PDB entry 8B5R | electron microscopy, 6.10 A resolution (low resolution: residue-level contacts below are approximate; hydrogen-bond / salt-bridge calls are withheld) | chains A and I of the 11 polymer chains in the assembly

Chain A:
Name: Transitional endoplasmic reticulum ATPase
Source organism: Homo sapiens
Notes: EC 3.6.4.6
Reference sequence: P55072 (TERA_HUMAN); numbering as in UniProt (aligned over 2-806)
Sequence (812 residues; each row starts with the number of its first residue; numbers below 1 keep their minus sign (Met-5 is residue -5)):
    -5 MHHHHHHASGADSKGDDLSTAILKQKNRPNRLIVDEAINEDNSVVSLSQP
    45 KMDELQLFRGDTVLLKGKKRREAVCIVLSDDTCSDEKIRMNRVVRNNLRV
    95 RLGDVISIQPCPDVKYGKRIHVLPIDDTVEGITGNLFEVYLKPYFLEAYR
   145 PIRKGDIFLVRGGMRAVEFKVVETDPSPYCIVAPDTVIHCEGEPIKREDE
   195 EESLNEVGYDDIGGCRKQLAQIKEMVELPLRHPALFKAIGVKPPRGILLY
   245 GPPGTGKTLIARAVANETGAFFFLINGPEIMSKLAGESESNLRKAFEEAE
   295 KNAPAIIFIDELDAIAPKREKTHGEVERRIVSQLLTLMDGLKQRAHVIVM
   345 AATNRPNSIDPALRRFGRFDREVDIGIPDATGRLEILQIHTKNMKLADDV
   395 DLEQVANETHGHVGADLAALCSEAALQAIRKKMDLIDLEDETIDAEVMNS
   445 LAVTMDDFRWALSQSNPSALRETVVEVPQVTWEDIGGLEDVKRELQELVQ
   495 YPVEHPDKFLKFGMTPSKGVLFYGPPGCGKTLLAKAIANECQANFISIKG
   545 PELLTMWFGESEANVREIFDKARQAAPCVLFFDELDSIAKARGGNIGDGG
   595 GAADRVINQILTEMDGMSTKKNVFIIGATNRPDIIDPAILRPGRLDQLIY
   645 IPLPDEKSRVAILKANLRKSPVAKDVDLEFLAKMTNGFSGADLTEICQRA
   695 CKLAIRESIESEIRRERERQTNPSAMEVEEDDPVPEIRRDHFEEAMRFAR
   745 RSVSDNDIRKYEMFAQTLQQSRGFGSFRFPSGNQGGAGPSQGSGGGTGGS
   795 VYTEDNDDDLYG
Disordered / not traced: -5 to 20, 763-806
Construct notes: initiating methionine (-5); expression tag (-4 to 1)
Curated features (UniProtKB/Swiss-Prot):
  - region: Thr797 to Gly806 (Interaction with UBXN6)
  - motif: Asp802 to Gly806 (PIM motif)
  - binding site (ATP): Pro247 to Leu253, Asn348, His384, Gly521 to Leu526
  - modified residue: Ala2 (N-acetylalanine), Ser3 (Phosphoserine), Ser7 (Phosphoserine), Ser13 (Phosphoserine), Ser37 (Phosphoserine), Lys315 (N6,N6,N6-trimethyllysine), Thr436 (Phosphothreonine), Ser462 (Phosphoserine), Lys502 (N6-acetyllysine), Lys505 (N6-acetyllysine), Lys668 (N6-acetyllysine), Ser702 (Phosphoserine), Lys754 (N6-acetyllysine), Ser770 (Phosphoserine), Ser775 (Phosphoserine), Ser787 (Phosphoserine), Tyr805 (Phosphotyrosine)
  - cross-link (Glycyl lysine isopeptide (Lys-Gly)): Lys8 (interchain with G-Cter in SUMO2), Lys18 (interchain with G-Cter in SUMO2)
  - natural variant: Arg95 (R95G: In IBMPFD1), Gly97 (G97E: In CMT2Y), Ile126 (I126F: In IBMPFD1; uncertain significance), Arg155 (R155C: In IBMPFD1; R155H: In FTDALS6 and IBMPFD1; R155L: In IBMPFD1; R155P: In IBMPFD1; R155S: In IBMPFD1), Arg159 (R159G: In FTDALS6; R159H: In IBMPFD1), Ala160 (A160T: In IBMPFD1; uncertain significance), Glu185 (E185K: In CMT2Y), Arg191 (R191Q: In FTDALS6 and IBMPFD1), Leu198 (L198W: In IBMPFD1), Ala232 (A232E: In IBMPFD1), Ile254 (I254F: In IBMPFD1; uncertain significance), Ile369 (I369T: In IBMPFD1; uncertain significance), 2 further natural variant entries in UniProt
  - mutagenesis: Phe52 to Asp55 (Abolishes interaction with NPLOC4; when associated with A-110), Arg53 (R53A: Minor effect on affinity for ATP and ADP), Arg86 (R86A: Strongly increased affinity for ATP. Strongly reduced affinity for ADP), Tyr110 (Y110A: Abolishes interaction with NPLOC4; when associated with 52-A--A-55), Arg113 to His115 (Severely reduced binding to DERL1), Phe131 (F131R: Severely reduced binding to DERL1), Leu140 (L140D: Severely reduced binding to DERL1), Asp179 (D179R: No effect on binding to DERL1), His183 (H183W: Severely reduced binding to DERL1), Lys251 (K251Q: Impairs ERAD degradation of HMGCR and does not inhibit interaction with RHBDD1; when associated with Q-524), Glu305 (E305Q: Defect in ubiquitin-dependent protein degradation by the proteasome; when associated with Q-578), Lys312 (K312A: Does not affect methylation by VCPKMT), 8 further mutagenesis entries in UniProt
From the paper describing this entry:
  - mutagenesis - G54K, Y143A: unchanged binding to p37

Chain I:
Name: I3 sequence being threaded through the p97 channel
Source organism: Homo sapiens
Sequence (22 residues; each row starts with the number of its first residue; X marks 22 residues of unknown identity (built as UNK)):
     1 XXXXXXXXXXXXXXXXXXXXXX

Chain A / chain I interface:
Interface residues of chain A (facing chain I), 14 residues: Ser276, Lys277, Leu278, Ala279, Thr549, Met550, Trp551, Phe552, Ile590, Gly591, Asp592, Gly593, Gly594, Ala596

Summary:
Chain A and chain I make no direct contact in this assembly. From UniProt: 15 ATP-binding residues and 24
mutagenesis sites on chain A. The paper reports that G54K and Y143A of chain A leave binding to p37 unchanged.
Here chain A is Transitional endoplasmic reticulum ATPase and chain I is I3 sequence being threaded through
the p97 channel, both from Homo sapiens. Entry 8B5R (p97-p37-SPI substrate complex) was determined by electron
microscopy.
